Entry 7NJM (electron microscopy, 2.84 A resolution); this record covers chains O and a of the 20 polymer chains in the assembly.

== Chain O ==
Molecule: ATP synthase subunit c
Source organism: Mycolicibacterium smegmatis (strain ATCC 700084 / mc(2)155)
UniProtKB: A0R205 (A0R205_MYCS2); residues 1-86 here = UniProt positions 1-86
Amino-acid sequence (86 residues; each row starts with the number of its first residue):
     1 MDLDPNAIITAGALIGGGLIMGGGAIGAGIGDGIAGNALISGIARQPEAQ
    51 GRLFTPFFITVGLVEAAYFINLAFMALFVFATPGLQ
Unresolved in the structure: 1-2
From the paper describing this entry:
  - catalytic residues: Glu65 (proposed by the authors, not directly observed)

== Chain a ==
Molecule: ATP synthase subunit a
Source organism: Mycolicibacterium smegmatis (strain ATCC 700084 / mc(2)155)
UniProtKB: A0R206 (A0R206_MYCS2); numbering as in UniProt (aligned over 1-252)
Amino-acid sequence (252 residues; each row starts with the number of its first residue):
     1 MLAAEEGGAAIHVGHHTLVFELFGMTFNGDTILATAVTAVIVIALAFYLR
    51 AKVTSTGVPSGVQLFWEALTIQMRQQIEGSIGMKIAPFVLPLSVTIFVFI
   101 LISNWLAVLPLQYGGADGAAAELYKAPASDINFVLALALFVFVCYHAAGI
   151 WRRGIVGHPIKVVKGHVAFLAPINIVEELAKPISLALRLFGNIFAGGILV
   201 ALIAMFPWYIQWFPNAVWKTFDLFVGLIQAFIFSLLTILYFSQSMELDHE
   251 DH
Unresolved in the structure: 1-9, 248-252
From the paper describing this entry:
  - catalytic residues: His12, His15, His16, Asp30, Asn104, Gln112, Asp117, Glu122, Lys125, His146, Arg153, Lys161, His166, Asn174, Glu177, Glu178, Lys181, Ser184, Lys219, Asp222, Gln229, Tyr240 (proposed by the authors, not directly observed)

== Interface between chain O and chain a ==
Residue-residue contacts (20):
  Thr55(O) - Leu235(a)
  Phe58(O) - Phe231(a)  hydrophobic
  Phe58(O) - Ile232(a)
  Ile59(O) - Ile232(a)
  Ile59(O) - Leu235(a)  hydrophobic
  Ile59(O) - Leu236(a)  hydrophobic
  Gly62(O) - Arg188(a)  hydrogen bond (backbone-side chain)
  Gly62(O) - Ile232(a)
  Leu63(O) - Leu236(a)  hydrophobic
  Glu65(O) - Asn192(a)
  Glu65(O) - Gln229(a)  hydrogen bond
  Ala66(O) - Arg188(a)
  Phe69(O) - Arg188(a)
  Phe69(O) - Gly191(a)
  Phe69(O) - Asn192(a)
  Ile70(O) - Leu187(a)  hydrophobic
  Leu72(O) - Ala195(a)  hydrophobic
  Ala76(O) - Phe194(a)  hydrophobic
  Phe80(O) - Ile11(a)  hydrophobic
  Phe80(O) - Val13(a)  hydrophobic
Also at the interface, not in a pair above, chain O (13 interface residues in all): Ala73
Also at the interface, not in a pair above, chain a (19 interface residues in all): Gln76, Ser184, Phe190, Ile198, Ile228, Leu239

== Summary ==
Chain O and chain a form an interface of 13 and 19 residues respectively, with 2 hydrogen bonds. Among the
polar pairs are Gly62(O)-Arg188(a) and Glu65(O)-Gln229(a). The paper reports catalytic residues Glu65(O) and
His12(a) among others.
Chain O is ATP synthase subunit c and chain a is ATP synthase subunit a, both from Mycolicibacterium smegmatis
(strain ATCC 700084 / mc(2)155); the structure, Mycobacterium smegmatis ATP synthase state 1c, was determined
by electron microscopy (same publication as 7NJK, 7NJL, 7NJN, 7NJO, 7NJP, 7NJQ and 20 further entries).
